7W7B - chains B and D of the 4 polymer chains in the assembly; structure by X-ray diffraction, 3.00 A resolution.

== Chain B (and D) ==
Molecule: Putative ABC transport system integral membrane protein
Source organism: Corynebacterium diphtheriae NCTC 13129
Notes: chain D of this document is another copy of the same molecule, construct and numbering; everything in this record applies to it too
UniProt: Q6NEF1 (Q6NEF1_CORDI); numbering as in UniProt (aligned over 1-344)
Sequence (344 residues; row label = number of the first residue in the row):
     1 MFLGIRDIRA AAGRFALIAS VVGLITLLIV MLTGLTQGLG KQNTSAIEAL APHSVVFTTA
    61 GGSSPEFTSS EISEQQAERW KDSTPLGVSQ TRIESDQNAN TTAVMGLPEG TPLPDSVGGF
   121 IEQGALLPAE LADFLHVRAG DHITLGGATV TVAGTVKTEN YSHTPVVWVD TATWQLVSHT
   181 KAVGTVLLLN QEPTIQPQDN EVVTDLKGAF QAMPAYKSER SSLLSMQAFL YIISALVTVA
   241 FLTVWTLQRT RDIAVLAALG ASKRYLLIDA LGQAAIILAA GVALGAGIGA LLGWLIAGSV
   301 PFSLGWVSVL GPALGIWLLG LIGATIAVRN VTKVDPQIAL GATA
Unresolved in the structure: 342-344 (chain D: 344)
From the paper describing this entry:
  - mutagenesis - E219A, E219Q: decreased catalytic activity on heme
  - mutagenesis - E219A, E219Q: decreased binding to heme

== How chain B and chain D interact ==
Pairs across the interface (60):
  R14(B) - L247(D)
  L17(B) - V239(D)  hydrophobic
  L17(B) - A240(D)  hydrophobic
  L17(B) - T243(D)
  V21(B) - L236(D)  hydrophobic
  V21(B) - V237(D)  hydrophobic
  L24(B) - I232(D)  hydrophobic
  L24(B) - I233(D)  hydrophobic
  L24(B) - L236(D)  hydrophobic
  I25(B) - I233(D)  hydrophobic
  L27(B) - F229(D)  hydrophobic
  L28(B) - F229(D)  hydrophobic
  L28(B) - L230(D)  hydrophobic
  L32(B) - M226(D)  hydrophobic
  A60(B) - Q97(D)
  A60(B) - N98(D)
  T68(B) - R92(D)  hydrogen bond (backbone-side chain)
  T68(B) - N100(D)  hydrogen bond
  T68(B) - T101(D)
  S69(B) - R92(D)
  S69(B) - A99(D)
  E71(B) - R92(D)  salt bridge
  E71(B) - E94(D)
  R92(B) - T68(D)  hydrogen bond (side chain-backbone)
  R92(B) - S69(D)
  R92(B) - E71(D)  salt bridge
  E94(B) - E71(D)
  Q97(B) - A60(D)
  N98(B) - A60(D)
  A99(B) - S69(D)
  N100(B) - E66(D)
  N100(B) - T68(D)  hydrogen bond
  T101(B) - T68(D)
  G146(B) - H179(D)
  G147(B) - H179(D)
  H179(B) - G146(D)
  H179(B) - G147(D)
  H179(B) - H179(D)  hydrogen bond
  M226(B) - L32(D)  hydrophobic
  M226(B) - M226(D)  hydrophobic
  F229(B) - L27(D)  hydrophobic
  L230(B) - L28(D)  hydrophobic
  I232(B) - L24(D)  hydrophobic
  I233(B) - L24(D)  hydrophobic
  I233(B) - I25(D)  hydrophobic
  L236(B) - V21(D)  hydrophobic
  L236(B) - L24(D)  hydrophobic
  V237(B) - V21(D)  hydrophobic
  V239(B) - L17(D)  hydrophobic
  A240(B) - L17(D)  hydrophobic
  A240(B) - F241(D)
  F241(B) - A240(D)
  F241(B) - V244(D)  hydrophobic
  T243(B) - L17(D)
  V244(B) - F241(D)  hydrophobic
  V244(B) - V244(D)  hydrophobic
  W245(B) - V244(D)  hydrophobic
  L247(B) - Q248(D)
  Q248(B) - L247(D)
  Q248(B) - Q248(D)
Also at the interface, not in a pair above, chain B (44 interface residues in all): I18, S20, E66, S70, S218, E219, G341
Also at the interface, not in a pair above, chain D (44 interface residues in all): I18, S20, S70, E219, W245, S299, V300, A342

== In short ==
Chain B and chain D each contribute 44 residues to their interface; the contacts include 5 hydrogen bonds and
2 salt bridges. Polar contacts include E71(B)-R92(D), T68(B)-R92(D) and T68(B)-N100(D). From the paper: E219A
and E219Q of chain B reduce catalytic activity on heme; E219A and E219Q of chain B reduce binding to heme.
Both chains are Putative ABC transport system integral membrane protein (Corynebacterium diphtheriae NCTC
13129). Entry 7W7B (Heme exporter HrtBA in complex with protoporphyrin IX containing manganese(III), high
resolution data) was determined by X-ray diffraction (same publication as 7W78, 7W79, 7W7A, 7W7C and 7W7D).
